8Q3M - chains EEE and III of the 11 polymer chains in the assembly; structure by X-ray diffraction, 2.50 A resolution.

[Chain EEE]
Molecule: Histone H3.1
Source organism: Homo sapiens
Reference sequence: P68431 (H31_HUMAN); residues 38-135 here correspond to UniProt positions 39-136 (UniProt number = residue number + 1)
Chain sequence (98 residues; row label = number of the first residue in the row):
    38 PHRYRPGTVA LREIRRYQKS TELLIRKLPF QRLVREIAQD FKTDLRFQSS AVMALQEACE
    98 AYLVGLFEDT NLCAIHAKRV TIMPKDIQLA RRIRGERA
UniProt features mapped onto this chain:
  - modified residue: Tyr41 (Phosphotyrosine), Lys56 (N6,N6,N6-trimethyllysine), Ser57 (Phosphoserine), Lys64 (N6-(2-hydroxyisobutyryl)lysine), Lys79 (N6,N6,N6-trimethyllysine), Thr80 (Phosphothreonine), Ser86 (Phosphoserine), Thr107 (Phosphothreonine), Lys115 (N6-acetyllysine), Lys122 (N6-(2-hydroxyisobutyryl)lysine)
Bound ions: Mg2+: Asp77 (shared with 1 residue of chain DDD)

[Chain III]
Molecule: 145-nt DNA strand
Source organism: Homo sapiens
Sequence (145 nucleotides; each row starts with the number of its first residue; numbers below 1 keep their minus sign (DA-72 is residue -72)):
   -72 ATCAATATCC ACCTGCAGAT ACTACCAAAA GTGTATTTGG AAACTGCTCC ATCAAAAGGC
   -12 ATGTTCAGCT GAATCAGCTG AACATGCCTT TTGATGGAGC AGTTTCCAAA TACACTTTTG
    48 GTAGTATCTG CAGGTGGATA TTGAT

[Interface between chain EEE and chain III]
Contacting residue pairs (26):
  His39(EEE) with DC10(III), phosphate contact
  Arg40(EEE) with DA9(III), hydrogen bond to the base; DC10(III), hydrogen bond to the sugar
  Tyr41(EEE) with DT-67(III), hydrogen bond to the sugar; DA-66(III), sugar contact; DA9(III), sugar contact; DC10(III), hydrogen bond to the phosphate
  Arg42(EEE) with DA9(III), phosphate contact
  Pro43(EEE) with DA8(III), phosphate contact; DA9(III), sugar contact
  Gly44(EEE) with DA8(III), hydrogen bond to the phosphate; DA9(III), hydrogen bond to the phosphate
  Thr45(EEE) with DA9(III), hydrogen bond to the phosphate
  Val46(EEE) with DA9(III), hydrogen bond to the phosphate; DC10(III), phosphate contact
  Ala47(EEE) with DA9(III), hydrogen bond to the phosphate
  Arg49(EEE) with DA-66(III), sugar contact; DT-65(III), phosphate contact
  Arg63(EEE) with DT17(III), phosphate contact; DT18(III), salt bridge to the phosphate
  Lys64(EEE) with DT18(III), hydrogen bond to the phosphate
  Leu65(EEE) with DT17(III), phosphate contact; DT18(III), hydrogen bond to the phosphate
  Pro66(EEE) with DT17(III), phosphate contact
  Arg69(EEE) with DT17(III), salt bridge to the phosphate
  Arg83(EEE) with DC27(III), sugar contact
Interface residues without a listed pair, chain EEE (19 interface residues in all): Lys56, Lys115, Thr118
Interface residues without a listed pair, chain III (14 interface residues in all): DA-68, DC-64, DG-2, DG7, DG26

[Overview]
The interface between chain EEE and chain III involves 19 residues on one side and 14 on the other, with 11
hydrogen bonds and 2 salt bridges. Polar contacts include Arg40(EEE)-DA9(III), Arg40(EEE)-DC10(III) and
Tyr41(EEE)-DT-67(III).
Chain EEE is Histone H3.1 and chain III is a 145-nt DNA strand, both from Homo sapiens; the structure,
Structure of Nucleosome Core with a Bound Kaposi Sarcoma Associated Herpesvirus LANA Peptide Having a
Methionine ..., was determined by X-ray diffraction, deposited together with 8Q36, 8Q3E and 8Q3X.
